9H28 - chains C and F of the 6 polymer chains in the assembly; structure by electron microscopy, 3.22 A resolution.

== Chain C ==
Name: Envelope protein E
Organism: tick-borne encephalitis virus-European subtype
Reference sequence: chimeric construct of A0A7M3UFX3, P29837: residues 1-429 from A0A7M3UFX3 (A0A7M3UFX3_9FLAV) positions 281-709 (UniProt number = residue number + 280); residues 430-496 from P29837 positions 710-776 (UniProt number = residue number + 280)
Sequence (496 residues; each row starts with the number of its first residue):
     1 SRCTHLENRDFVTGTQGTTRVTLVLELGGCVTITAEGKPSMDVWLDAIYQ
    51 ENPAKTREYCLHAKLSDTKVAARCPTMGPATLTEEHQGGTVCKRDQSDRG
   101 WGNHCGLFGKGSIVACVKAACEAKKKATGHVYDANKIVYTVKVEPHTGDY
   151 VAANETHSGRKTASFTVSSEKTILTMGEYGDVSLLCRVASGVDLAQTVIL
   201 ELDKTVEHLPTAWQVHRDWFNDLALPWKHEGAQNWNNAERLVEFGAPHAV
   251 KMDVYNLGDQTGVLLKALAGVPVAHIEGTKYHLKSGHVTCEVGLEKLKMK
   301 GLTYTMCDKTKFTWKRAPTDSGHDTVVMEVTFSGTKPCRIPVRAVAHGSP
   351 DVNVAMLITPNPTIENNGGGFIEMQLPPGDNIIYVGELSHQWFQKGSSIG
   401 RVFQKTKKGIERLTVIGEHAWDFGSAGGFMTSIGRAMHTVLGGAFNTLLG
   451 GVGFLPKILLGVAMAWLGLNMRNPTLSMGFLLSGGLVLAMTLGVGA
Curated features (UniProtKB/Swiss-Prot):
  - site: Ala496 (Cleavage)
Covalent attachments: N-acetylglucosamine (NAG) linked to Asn154
Reported in the primary citation:
  - post-translational modification sites: Asn154

== Chain F ==
Name: Small envelope protein M
Organism: tick-borne encephalitis virus-European subtype
Reference sequence: A0A7M3UFX3 (A0A7M3UFX3_9FLAV); residues 1-75 here correspond to UniProt positions 206-280 (UniProt number = residue number + 205)
Sequence (75 residues; row label = number of the first residue in the row):
     1 SVLIPSHAQGELTGRGHKWLEGDSLRTHLTRVEGWVWKNKLLALAMVTVV
    51 WLTLESVVTRVAVLVVLLCLAPVYA

== Interface between chain C and chain F ==
Pairs across the interface (10; chain C residue first):
  Glu243(C) - Leu20(F)
  His248(C) - His17(F)  hydrogen bond
  Tyr255(C) - Trp19(F)  hydrophobic
  Leu257(C) - Leu20(F)  hydrophobic
  Val452(C) - Ala75(F)
  Gly453(C) - Ala75(F)  hydrogen bond (backbone-backbone)
  Pro456(C) - Tyr74(F)  hydrophobic
  Leu467(C) - Thr53(F)
  Met471(C) - Thr53(F)
  Arg472(C) - Glu55(F)  salt bridge
Interface residues without a listed pair, chain C (14 interface residues in all): Ala246, Gly451, Leu455, Leu459
Interface residues without a listed pair, chain F (8 interface residues in all): Val49

== Summary ==
14 residues of chain C and 8 residues of chain F are in contact, with 2 hydrogen bonds and 1 salt bridge.
Among the polar pairs are Arg472(C)-Glu55(F), His248(C)-His17(F) and Gly453(C)-Ala75(F). The paper reports a
modification site at Asn154(C).
Chain C is Envelope protein E and chain F is Small envelope protein M, both from tick-borne encephalitis
virus-European subtype; the structure, Alternative conformation LGTV with TBEV prME, was determined by
electron microscopy together with 9FK0 and 9FOJ from the same study.
